PDB entry 5L5Y | X-ray diffraction, 2.70 A resolution | chains F and G of the 28 polymer chains in the assembly

Chain F:
Molecule: Probable proteasome subunit alpha type-7
Source organism: Saccharomyces cerevisiae (strain ATCC 204508 / S288c)
Notes: EC 3.4.25.1
Reference sequence: P21242 (PSA7_YEAST); residues -3 to 284 here correspond to UniProt positions 1-288 (UniProt number = residue number + 4)
Amino-acid sequence (288 residues; numbered -3 to 284; the number before each row is that of its first residue; numbers below 1 keep their minus sign (Met-3 is residue -3)):
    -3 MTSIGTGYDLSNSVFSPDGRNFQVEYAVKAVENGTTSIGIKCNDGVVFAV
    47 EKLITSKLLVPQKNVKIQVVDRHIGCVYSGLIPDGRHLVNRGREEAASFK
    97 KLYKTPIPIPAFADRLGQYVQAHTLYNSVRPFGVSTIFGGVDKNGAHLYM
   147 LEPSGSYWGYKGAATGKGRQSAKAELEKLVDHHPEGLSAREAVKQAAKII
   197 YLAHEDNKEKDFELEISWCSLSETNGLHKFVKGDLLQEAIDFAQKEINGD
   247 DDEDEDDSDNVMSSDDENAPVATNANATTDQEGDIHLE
Unresolved in the structure: -3 to 1, 245-284

Chain G:
Molecule: Proteasome subunit alpha type-1
Source organism: Saccharomyces cerevisiae (strain ATCC 204508 / S288c)
Notes: EC 3.4.25.1
Reference sequence: P21243 (PSA1_YEAST); residues -8 to 243 here correspond to UniProt positions 1-252 (UniProt number = residue number + 9)
Amino-acid sequence (252 residues; row label = number of the first residue in the row; numbers below 1 keep their minus sign (Met-8 is residue -8)):
    -8 MSGAAAASAAGYDRHITIFSPEGRLYQVEYAFKATNQTNINSLAVRGKDC
    42 TVVISQKKVPDKLLDPTTVSYIFCISRTIGMVVNGPIPDARNAALRAKAE
    92 AAEFRYKYGYDMPCDVLAKRMANLSQIYTQRAYMRPLGVILTFVSVDEEL
   142 GPSIYKTDPAGYYVGYKATATGPKQQEITTNLENHFKKSKIDHINEESWE
   192 KVVEFAITHMIDALGTEFSKNDLEVGVATKDKFFTLSAENIEERLVAIAE
   242 QD
Unresolved in the structure: -8 to 1, 243
Bound ions: Mg2+: Thr8, Tyr119, Arg122, Met125

Chain F / chain G interface:
Residue-residue contacts (62; chain F residue first):
  Thr2(F) with His6(G)
  Gly3(F) with His6(G)
  Tyr4(F) with Arg5(G); His6(G); Tyr21(G)
  Ser9(F) with Arg126(G)
  Val10(F) with His6(G); Gln18(G)
  Phe11(F) with Gln18(G), hydrogen bond (backbone-side chain); Tyr21(G); Ala22(G), hydrophobic; Ala25(G), hydrophobic; Arg126(G); Pro127(G)
  Ser12(F) with Tyr21(G)
  Pro13(F) with Tyr21(G), hydrophobic; Lys24(G), hydrogen bond (backbone-side chain)
  Asp14(F) with Lys24(G)
  Gly15(F) with Tyr21(G); Ala25(G)
  Lys37(F) with Asp56(G), salt bridge
  Asp110(F) with Arg82(G)
  Gln114(F) with Arg82(G), hydrogen bond (side chain-backbone); Asn83(G); Leu86(G)
  Gln117(F) with Pro79(G); Asp80(G); Asn83(G), hydrogen bond; Arg126(G)
  Thr120(F) with Arg126(G), hydrogen bond (backbone-side chain)
  Leu121(F) with Tyr124(G); Arg126(G)
  Tyr122(F) with Tyr124(G); Met125(G), hydrophobic
  Ser150(F) with Pro79(G)
  Gly151(F) with Pro79(G)
  Ser152(F) with Ile78(G); Pro79(G)
  Tyr153(F) with Arg82(G), hydrogen bond (backbone-side chain)
  Trp154(F) with Leu55(G), hydrophobic; Thr59(G); Val60(G), hydrophobic; Ser61(G); Tyr62(G); Ile78(G), hydrophobic; Arg82(G)
  Gly155(F) with Leu55(G); Asp56(G), hydrogen bond (backbone-backbone); Thr59(G), hydrogen bond (backbone-side chain)
  Tyr156(F) with Leu54(G); Leu55(G); Asp56(G)
  Lys157(F) with Lys53(G); Leu54(G), hydrogen bond (backbone-backbone); Leu55(G)
  Gly158(F) with Leu54(G)
  Lys169(F) with Leu54(G)
  Leu172(F) with Leu54(G), hydrophobic
  Glu173(F) with Lys53(G); Leu54(G)
  Val176(F) with Leu54(G), hydrophobic
  Asp177(F) with Lys53(G), salt bridge
Other interface residues (no listed pair), chain F (32 interface residues in all): Tyr145
Other interface residues (no listed pair), chain G (29 interface residues in all): Asp52, Pro57, Leu128, Gly129

In short:
32 residues of chain F and 29 residues of chain G are in contact, with 9 hydrogen bonds and 2 salt bridges.
Polar pairs include Lys37(F)-Asp56(G), Asp177(F)-Lys53(G) and Phe11(F)-Gln18(G). Thr8(G), Tyr119(G), Arg122(G)
and Met125(G) form the Mg2+ site.
Here chain F is Probable proteasome subunit alpha type-7 and chain G is Proteasome subunit alpha type-1, both
from Saccharomyces cerevisiae (strain ATCC 204508 / S288c). Entry 5L5Y (Yeast 20S proteasome with human beta5c
(1-138) and human beta6 (97-111; 118-133) in complex with carfilzomib) was determined by X-ray diffraction,
deposited together with 5L52, 5L54, 5L55, 5L5A, 5L5B, 5L5D and 30 further entries.
